Entry 3GB6 (X-ray diffraction, 2.00 A resolution); this record covers chains A and B.

[Chain A (and B)]
Name: Fructose-bisphosphate aldolase
From: Giardia intestinalis
Notes: EC 4.1.2.13; chain B of this document is another copy of the same molecule, construct and numbering; everything in this record applies to it too
UniProt: O97447 (O97447_GIALA); residues 1-323 here = UniProt positions 1-323
Sequence (323 residues; each row starts with the number of its first residue):
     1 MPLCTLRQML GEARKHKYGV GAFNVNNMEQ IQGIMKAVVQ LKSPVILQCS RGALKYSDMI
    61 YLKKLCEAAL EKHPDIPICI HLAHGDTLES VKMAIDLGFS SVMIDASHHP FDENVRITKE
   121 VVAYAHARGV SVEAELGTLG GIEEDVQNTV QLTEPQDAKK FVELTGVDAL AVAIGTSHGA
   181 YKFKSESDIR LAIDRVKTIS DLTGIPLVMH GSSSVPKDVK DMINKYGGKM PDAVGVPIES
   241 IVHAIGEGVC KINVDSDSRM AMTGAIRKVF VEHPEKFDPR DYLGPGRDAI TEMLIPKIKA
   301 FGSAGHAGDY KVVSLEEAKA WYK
Not modelled in the structure: 1, 144-147 (chain B: 1, 144-148)
Sequence notes: engineered mutation Ala-83 (Asp in O97447)
Residues lining bound ligands: 1,6-di-O-phosphono-D-fructose (P6F): Asn-24, Gln-48, Ser-50, Gly-52, Ala-53, His-84, Ser-177, His-178, Gly-179, Lys-182, His-210, Gly-211, Ser-212, Ser-213, Asn-253, Val-254, Asp-255, Ser-256, Arg-259
What the authors report for this chain:
  - conformationally variable residues (loop rearrangement, order/disorder transition): Ala-83, Glu-135 to Pro-155, Ile-174 to Asp-194, Gly-227 to Pro-237
  - binding site for 1,6-di-O-phosphono-D-fructose: Gln-48, Ser-50, Gly-179, Lys-182, Gly-211, Ser-213, Asn-253, Asp-255, Ser-256, Arg-259, Arg-280
  - contacts within the chain: Asp-255/Arg-259 (salt bridge), Asp-278/Arg-280
  - mutagenesis - D255A (50-fold): decreased catalytic activity on 1,6-di-O-phosphono-D-fructose
  - specificity-determining residues: Asp-255
  - specificity-determining residues: Gln-48, Ser-50, Arg-259 (by similarity / conservation)

[Chain A / chain B interface]
Contacting residue pairs (101):
  Asn-26(A) / Met-28(B)
  Asn-26(A) / Arg-280(B)  hydrogen bond
  Asn-27(A) / Met-28(B)
  Asn-27(A) / Glu-29(B)  hydrogen bond
  Met-28(A) / Asn-26(B)
  Met-28(A) / Asn-27(B)
  Met-28(A) / Tyr-56(B)  hydrophobic
  Met-28(A) / Ser-57(B)
  Met-28(A) / Tyr-61(B)  hydrophobic
  Glu-29(A) / Asn-27(B)  hydrogen bond
  Glu-29(A) / Tyr-56(B)  hydrogen bond
  Gln-30(A) / Pro-279(B)
  Gln-32(A) / Tyr-56(B)  hydrogen bond (side chain-backbone)
  Gln-32(A) / Ser-57(B)
  Gln-32(A) / Asp-58(B)  hydrogen bond
  Gln-32(A) / Tyr-61(B)
  Met-35(A) / Tyr-61(B)
  Lys-36(A) / Asp-58(B)
  Ser-50(A) / Arg-280(B)
  Gly-52(A) / Arg-280(B)
  Ala-53(A) / Arg-280(B)
  Tyr-56(A) / Met-28(B)  hydrophobic
  Tyr-56(A) / Glu-29(B)  hydrogen bond
  Tyr-56(A) / Gln-32(B)  hydrogen bond (backbone-side chain)
  Tyr-56(A) / Arg-280(B)
  Tyr-56(A) / Leu-283(B)
  Tyr-56(A) / Gly-284(B)
  Tyr-56(A) / Arg-287(B)  hydrogen bond (backbone-side chain)
  Ser-57(A) / Met-28(B)
  Ser-57(A) / Gln-32(B)
  Asp-58(A) / Gln-32(B)  hydrogen bond
  Asp-58(A) / Lys-72(B)
  Ile-60(A) / Ala-68(B)  hydrophobic
  Ile-60(A) / Glu-71(B)
  Tyr-61(A) / Met-28(B)  hydrophobic
  Tyr-61(A) / Ile-31(B)
  Tyr-61(A) / Gln-32(B)
  Tyr-61(A) / Leu-65(B)
  Tyr-61(A) / Ala-68(B)  hydrophobic
  Tyr-61(A) / Ala-69(B)
  Lys-64(A) / Lys-64(B)
  Lys-64(A) / Glu-67(B)  salt bridge
  Lys-64(A) / Ala-68(B)
  Lys-64(A) / Glu-71(B)  salt bridge
  Leu-65(A) / Tyr-61(B)
  Leu-65(A) / Leu-65(B)  hydrophobic
  Glu-67(A) / Lys-64(B)  salt bridge
  Ala-68(A) / Ile-60(B)  hydrophobic
  Ala-68(A) / Tyr-61(B)  hydrophobic
  Ala-68(A) / Lys-64(B)
  Ala-69(A) / Tyr-61(B)
  Glu-71(A) / Ile-60(B)
  Glu-71(A) / Lys-64(B)  salt bridge
  Lys-72(A) / Asp-58(B)
  Ala-180(A) / Phe-277(B)  hydrophobic
  Gly-227(A) / Pro-274(B)
  Gly-228(A) / Pro-274(B)
  Lys-229(A) / Pro-274(B)  hydrogen bond (backbone-backbone)
  Lys-229(A) / Glu-275(B)
  Met-230(A) / Phe-277(B)  hydrophobic
  Arg-259(A) / Phe-277(B)
  Arg-259(A) / Asp-278(B)  salt bridge
  Arg-259(A) / Pro-279(B)
  Arg-259(A) / Arg-280(B)
  Met-260(A) / Phe-277(B)  hydrophobic
  Met-262(A) / Pro-279(B)  hydrophobic
  Thr-263(A) / Phe-277(B)  hydrogen bond (side chain-backbone)
  Thr-263(A) / Tyr-282(B)  hydrogen bond
  Ile-266(A) / Phe-270(B)  hydrophobic
  Ile-266(A) / Tyr-282(B)  hydrophobic
  Arg-267(A) / Phe-270(B)  hydrogen bond (side chain-backbone)
  Arg-267(A) / Pro-274(B)
  Phe-270(A) / Ile-266(B)  hydrophobic
  Phe-270(A) / Arg-267(B)  hydrogen bond (backbone-side chain)
  Phe-270(A) / Phe-270(B)  hydrophobic
  Pro-274(A) / Gly-227(B)
  Pro-274(A) / Gly-228(B)
  Pro-274(A) / Lys-229(B)  hydrogen bond (backbone-backbone)
  Pro-274(A) / Arg-267(B)
  Glu-275(A) / Lys-229(B)
  Phe-277(A) / Ala-180(B)  hydrophobic
  Phe-277(A) / Met-230(B)  hydrophobic
  Phe-277(A) / Arg-259(B)
  Phe-277(A) / Met-260(B)  hydrophobic
  Phe-277(A) / Thr-263(B)  hydrogen bond (backbone-side chain)
  Asp-278(A) / Arg-259(B)  salt bridge
  Pro-279(A) / Gln-30(B)
  Pro-279(A) / Arg-259(B)
  Pro-279(A) / Met-262(B)  hydrophobic
  Arg-280(A) / Asn-26(B)  hydrogen bond
  Arg-280(A) / Ser-50(B)
  Arg-280(A) / Gly-52(B)
  Arg-280(A) / Ala-53(B)
  Arg-280(A) / Tyr-56(B)
  Arg-280(A) / Arg-259(B)
  Tyr-282(A) / Thr-263(B)  hydrogen bond
  Tyr-282(A) / Ile-266(B)  hydrophobic
  Leu-283(A) / Asn-27(B)
  Leu-283(A) / Tyr-56(B)
  Gly-284(A) / Tyr-56(B)
  Arg-287(A) / Tyr-56(B)  hydrogen bond (side chain-backbone)
Also at the interface, not in a pair above, chain A (48 interface residues in all): Ile-31, Ser-256, Lys-276
Also at the interface, not in a pair above, chain B (48 interface residues in all): Met-35, Ile-223, Ser-256, Lys-276
Interface features reported in the paper:
  - specific contacts: Arg-259(A)/Asp-278(B)

[In short]
The chain A/chain B interface involves 48 residues from each chain, with 20 hydrogen bonds and 6 salt bridges.
Polar contacts include Lys-64(A)/Glu-67(B), Lys-64(A)/Glu-71(B) and Arg-259(A)/Asp-278(B). The authors report
a contact between Arg-259(A) and Asp-278(B). From the paper: a binding site for 1,6-di-O-phosphono-D-fructose
at Gln-48(A), Ser-50(A) and Gly-179(A) among others; D255A of chain A reduces catalytic activity on
1,6-di-O-phosphono-D-fructose.
Chain A and chain B are both Fructose-bisphosphate aldolase (Giardia intestinalis); the structure, Structure
of Giardia fructose-1,6-biphosphate aldolase D83A mutant in complex with fructose-1,6-bisphosphate, was
determined by X-ray diffraction (same publication as 3GAK and 3GAY).
